8U7I - chains G and H of the 16 polymer chains in the assembly; structure by electron microscopy, 2.57 A resolution.

[Chain G (and H)]
Protein: Gabija protein GajB
From: Bacillus cereus VD045
Notes: chain H of this document is another copy of the same molecule, construct and numbering; everything in this record applies to it too
Reference sequence: J8HQ06 (GAJB_BACC6); numbering as in UniProt (aligned over 1-494)
Sequence (494 residues; numbered 1 to 494; the number before each row is that of its first residue):
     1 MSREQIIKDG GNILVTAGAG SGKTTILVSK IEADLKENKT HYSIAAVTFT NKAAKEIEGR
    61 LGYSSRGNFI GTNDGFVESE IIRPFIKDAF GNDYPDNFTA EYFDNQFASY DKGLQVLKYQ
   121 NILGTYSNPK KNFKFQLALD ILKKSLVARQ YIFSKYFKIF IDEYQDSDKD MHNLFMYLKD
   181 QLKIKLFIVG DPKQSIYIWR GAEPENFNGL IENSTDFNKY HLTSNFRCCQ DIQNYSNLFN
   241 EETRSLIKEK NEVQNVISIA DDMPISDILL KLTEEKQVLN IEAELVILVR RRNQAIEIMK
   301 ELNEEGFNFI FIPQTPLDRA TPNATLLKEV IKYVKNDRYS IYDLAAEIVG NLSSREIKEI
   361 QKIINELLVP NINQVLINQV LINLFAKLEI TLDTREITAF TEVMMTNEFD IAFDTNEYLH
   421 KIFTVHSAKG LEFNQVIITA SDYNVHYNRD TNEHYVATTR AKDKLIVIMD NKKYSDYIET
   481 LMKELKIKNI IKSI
Not modelled in the structure: 1, 193-198, 227-321, 336-340, 369-372, 389-392, 404-494
UniProt features mapped onto this chain:
  - binding site (ATP): Ala17 to Thr24
  - site (Interaction with GajA): Val147, Gln150

[How chain G and chain H interact]
Contacting residue pairs (28):
  Asn92(G) - Ser354(H)  hydrogen bond (backbone-side chain)
  Asn92(G) - Lys358(H)
  Asp93(G) - Ser354(H)
  Asp93(G) - Arg355(H)
  Asp93(G) - Lys358(H)
  Asn97(G) - Asn97(H)  hydrogen bond (backbone-side chain)
  Asn97(G) - Thr99(H)
  Phe98(G) - Asn97(H)
  Thr99(G) - Asn97(H)  hydrogen bond
  Glu101(G) - Tyr119(H)
  Glu101(G) - Asn121(H)  hydrogen bond
  Asn105(G) - Tyr119(H)
  Lys118(G) - Arg355(H)
  Tyr119(G) - Glu101(H)
  Tyr119(G) - Arg355(H)
  Gln120(G) - Gln120(H)
  Gln120(G) - Ile122(H)
  Asn121(G) - Thr99(H)  hydrogen bond
  Asn121(G) - Ile122(H)
  Ile122(G) - Gln120(H)
  Ile122(G) - Asn121(H)
  Ile122(G) - Ile122(H)  hydrophobic
  Ser354(G) - Asn92(H)  hydrogen bond (side chain-backbone)
  Arg355(G) - Asp93(H)
  Arg355(G) - Lys118(H)  hydrogen bond (side chain-backbone)
  Arg355(G) - Tyr119(H)
  Lys358(G) - Asn92(H)
  Lys358(G) - Asp93(H)  salt bridge
Other interface residues (no listed pair), chain H (16 interface residues in all): Gly91, Phe98, Asn105

[Overview]
15 residues of chain G face 16 of chain H across their interface, with 7 hydrogen bonds and 1 salt bridge.
Polar contacts include Lys358(G)-Asp93(H), Asn92(G)-Ser354(H) and Asn97(G)-Asn97(H). Curated annotation
(UniProt) lists 8 ATP-binding residues on chain G.
Both chains are Gabija protein GajB (Bacillus cereus VD045). Entry 8U7I (Structure of the phage immune evasion
protein Gad1 bound to the Gabija GajAB complex) was determined by electron microscopy, deposited together with
8SM3.
